PDB entry 6Q21 | X-ray diffraction, 1.95 A resolution | chains A and C of the 4 polymer chains in the assembly

[Chain A (and C)]
Name: C-H-ras P21 protein catalytic domain
Source organism: Homo sapiens
Notes: chain C of this document is another copy of the same molecule, construct and numbering; everything in this record applies to it too
UniProtKB: P01112 (RASH_HUMAN); numbering as in UniProt (aligned over 1-171)
Sequence (171 residues; numbered 1 to 171; the number before each row is that of its first residue):
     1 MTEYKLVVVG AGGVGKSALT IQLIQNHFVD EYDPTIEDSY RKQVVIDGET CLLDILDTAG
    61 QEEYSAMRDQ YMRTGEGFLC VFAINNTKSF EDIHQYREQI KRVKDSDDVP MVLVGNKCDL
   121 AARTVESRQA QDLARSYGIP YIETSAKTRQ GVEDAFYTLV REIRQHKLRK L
Curated features (UniProtKB/Swiss-Prot):
  - region: H166 to L171 (Hypervariable region)
  - motif: Y32 to Y40 (Effector region)
  - binding site (GTP): G13 to A18, V29 to T35, A59, G60, N116 to D119, S145 to K147
  - modified residue: M1 (N-acetylmethionine), T2 (N-acetylthreonine), C118 (S-nitrosocysteine)
  - glycosylation: T35 (Microbial infection: O-linked (Glc) threonine)
  - cross-link: K170 (Glycyl lysine isopeptide (Lys-Gly) (interchain with G-Cter in ubiquitin))
  - natural variant: G12 (G12A: In CSTLO; G12C: In CSTLO; G12D: In CSTLO; G12E: In CSTLO; G12S: In CSTLO and CMEMS; G12V: In CSTLO, bladder carcinoma and CMEMS), G13 (G13C: In CSTLO; G13D: In CSTLO; G13R: In SFM), Q22 (Q22K: In CMEMS), E37 (E37EE: In CSTLO), T58 (T58I: In CSTLO), Q61 (Q61K: In NMTC2; Q61L: In melanoma), E63 (E63K: In CMEMS), S89 (S89C: Found in a patient with severe fetal hydrops and pleural effusion; uncertain significance), K117 (K117R: In CSTLO), A146 (A146T: In CSTLO; A146V: In CSTLO)
  - mutagenesis: S17 (S17N: Dominant negative. Prevents PLCE1 EGF-induced recruitment to plasma membrane. No effect on subcellular location of isoform 2), N26 (N26G: Loss of interaction with PLCE1; when associated with V-12), V29 (V29A: No effect on interaction with PLCE1; when associated with V-12), Y32 (Y32F: Loss of interaction and recruitment to plasma membrane of PLCE1; when associated with V-12), P34 (P34G: No effect on interaction with PLCE1; when associated with V-12), T35 (T35S: Loss of interaction with PLCE1; when associated with V-12), E37 (E37G: No effect on interaction with PLCE1; when associated with V-12), D38 (D38N: No effect on interaction with PLCE1; when associated with V-12), S39 (S39C: No effect on interaction with PLCE1; when associated with V-12), A59 (A59T: Loss of GTPase activity and creation of an autophosphorylation site), Q61 (Q61I: Moderately increased transformation of cultured cell lines; Q61R: Promotes interaction with SHOC2 and PP1C; Q61V: Strongly increased transformation of cultured cell lines), A83 (A83T: GTP-binding activity reduced by factor of 30), 5 further mutagenesis entries in UniProt
Metal / ion sites: Mg2+: S17, T35 (together with GMP-PCP)
Ligand contacts: GMP-PCP (GCP; phosphomethylphosphonic acid guanylate ester): A11, G12, G13, V14, G15, K16, S17, A18, F28, V29, D30, Y32, P34, T35, T58, A59, G60, Q61, N116, K117, D119, L120, T144, S145, A146, K147

[How chain A and chain C interact]
Residue-residue contacts (8):
  I139(A) - M1(C)
  P140(A) - M1(C)  hydrophobic
  P140(A) - Q43(C)
  Y141(A) - Q43(C)  hydrogen bond (backbone-side chain)
  T158(A) - T50(C)
  R161(A) - G48(C)
  E162(A) - M1(C)  hydrogen bond (side chain-backbone)
  Q165(A) - M1(C)  hydrogen bond (side chain-backbone)
Also at the interface, not in a pair above, chain A (11 interface residues in all): D47, R135, G138, R164
Also at the interface, not in a pair above, chain C (7 interface residues in all): T2, R41, V45

[Overview]
Chain A and chain C form an interface of 11 and 7 residues respectively, with 3 hydrogen bonds. Polar pairs
include Y141(A)-Q43(C), E162(A)-M1(C) and Q165(A)-M1(C). Bound to chain A: GMP-PCP. Curated annotation
(UniProt) lists 22 GTP-binding residues and 22 mutagenesis sites on chain A.
Chain A and chain C are both C-H-ras P21 protein catalytic domain (Homo sapiens); the structure, Molecular
switch for signal transduction: structural differences between active and inactive forms of protooncogenic ras
proteins, was determined by X-ray diffraction together with 4Q21 from the same study.
